Entry 6HS7 (electron microscopy, 4.60 A resolution (low resolution: residue-level contacts below are approximate; hydrogen-bond / salt-bridge calls are withheld)); this record covers chains C and J of the 25 polymer chains in the assembly.

[Chain C]
Name: ImcF-like family protein
From: Escherichia coli
UniProtKB: I2W7L4 (I2W7L4_ECOLX); residues 1-1129 here = UniProt positions 1-1129
Chain sequence (1129 residues; each row starts with the number of its first residue):
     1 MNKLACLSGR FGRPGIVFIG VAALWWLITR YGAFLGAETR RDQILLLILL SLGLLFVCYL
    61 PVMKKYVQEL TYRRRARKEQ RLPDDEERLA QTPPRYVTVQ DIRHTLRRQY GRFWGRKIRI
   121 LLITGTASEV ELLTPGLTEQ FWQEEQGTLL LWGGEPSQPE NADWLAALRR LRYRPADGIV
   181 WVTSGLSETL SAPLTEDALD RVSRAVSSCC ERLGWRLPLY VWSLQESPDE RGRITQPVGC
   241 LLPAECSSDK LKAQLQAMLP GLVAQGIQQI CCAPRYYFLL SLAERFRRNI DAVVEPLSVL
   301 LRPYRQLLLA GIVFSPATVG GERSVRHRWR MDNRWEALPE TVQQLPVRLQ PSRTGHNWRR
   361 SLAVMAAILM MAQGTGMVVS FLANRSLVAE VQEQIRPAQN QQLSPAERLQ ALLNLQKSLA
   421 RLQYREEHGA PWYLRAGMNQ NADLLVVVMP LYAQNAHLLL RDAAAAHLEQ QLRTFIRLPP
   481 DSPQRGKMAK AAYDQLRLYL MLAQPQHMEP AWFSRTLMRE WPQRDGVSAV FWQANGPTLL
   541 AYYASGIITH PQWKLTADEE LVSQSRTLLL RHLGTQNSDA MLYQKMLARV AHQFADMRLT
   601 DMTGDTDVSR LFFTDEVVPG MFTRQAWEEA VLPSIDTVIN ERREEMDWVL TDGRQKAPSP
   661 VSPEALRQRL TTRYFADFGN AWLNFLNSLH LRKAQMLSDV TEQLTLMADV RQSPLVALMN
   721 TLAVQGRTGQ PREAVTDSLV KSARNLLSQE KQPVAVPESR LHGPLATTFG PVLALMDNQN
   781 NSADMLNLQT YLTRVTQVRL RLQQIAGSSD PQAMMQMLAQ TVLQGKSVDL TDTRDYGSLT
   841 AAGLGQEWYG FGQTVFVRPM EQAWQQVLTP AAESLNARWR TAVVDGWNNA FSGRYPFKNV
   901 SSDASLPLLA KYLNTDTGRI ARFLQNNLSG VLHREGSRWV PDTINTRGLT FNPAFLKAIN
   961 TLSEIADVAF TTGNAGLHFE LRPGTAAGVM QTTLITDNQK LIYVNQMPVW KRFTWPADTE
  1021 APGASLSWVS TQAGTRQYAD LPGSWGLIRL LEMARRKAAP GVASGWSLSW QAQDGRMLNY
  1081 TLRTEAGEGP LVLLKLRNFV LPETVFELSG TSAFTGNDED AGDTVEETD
Disordered / not traced: 1-577, 643-662, 731-762, 1108-1129
Construct notes: conflict Val446 (Ala in I2W7L4)
What the authors report for this chain:
  - mutagenesis - Q779C/N780C: abolished localization to TssM foci

[Chain J]
Name: Type VI secretion system protein VasD
From: Escherichia coli
UniProtKB: H4UNW1 (H4UNW1_ECOLX); residues -22 to 155 here correspond to UniProt positions 1-178 (UniProt number = residue number + 23)
Chain sequence (186 residues; row label = number of the first residue in the row; numbers below 1 keep their minus sign (Met-22 is residue -22)):
   -22 MAIIAGKAGY GLIIALFSLS LSGCGLTQRV ADGTVSATKS LFYRQIKTLH LDIRAREAIN
    38 TSAAGIPLSV VVRIYQLKDN RSFDSADYQA LFTGDNEILA GDIIAQKDVW LQPGGSVAVD
    98 MPLDDAAKFT GVAAMFLEPD QKKNTWRVVL GRDELEPDTP RLIEVSGNTL TLLPVKDKWS
   158 HPQFEK
Disordered / not traced: -22 to 21, 152-163
Construct notes: expression tag (156-163)
What the authors report for this chain:
  - mutagenesis - D97K: decreased localization to sfGFPTssM foci
  - mutagenesis - D97K: decreased stability in response to sfGFPTssM fluorescent foci

[How chain C and chain J interact]
Residue-residue contacts (23; chain C residue first):
  Thr985(C) - Ser39(J)
  Thr985(C) - Leu45(J)
  Thr985(C) - Leu114(J)
  Ala986(C) - Ile43(J)
  Ala986(C) - Leu45(J)
  Ala987(C) - Ile43(J)
  Val989(C) - Leu45(J)
  Met990(C) - Ser46(J)
  Met990(C) - Trp87(J)
  Val1004(C) - Val48(J)
  Asn1005(C) - Asn37(J)
  Asn1005(C) - Leu45(J)
  Asn1005(C) - Ser46(J)
  Asn1005(C) - Met112(J)
  Asn1005(C) - Phe113(J)
  Gln1006(C) - Tyr65(J)
  Gln1006(C) - Phe113(J)
  Gln1006(C) - Leu114(J)
  Met1007(C) - Tyr65(J)
  Met1007(C) - Phe113(J)
  Met1007(C) - Leu114(J)
  Met1007(C) - Pro116(J)
  Thr1031(C) - Gln89(J)
Interface residues without a listed pair, chain C (13 interface residues in all): Gln991, Pro1008, Val1029
Interface residues without a listed pair, chain J (14 interface residues in all): Gln118

[Overview]
The interface between chain C and chain J involves 13 residues on one side and 14 on the other. From the
paper: Q779C/N780C of chain C abolish localization to TssM foci; D97K of chain J reduces localization to
sfGFPTssM foci.
Chain C is ImcF-like family protein and chain J is Type VI secretion system protein VasD, both from
Escherichia coli; the structure, Type VI membrane complex, was determined by electron microscopy.
